Entry 6CTT (X-ray diffraction, 2.00 A resolution); this record covers chains D and A of the 4 polymer chains in the assembly.

[Chain D]
Molecule: 5-nt DNA strand
Sequence (5 nucleotides; each row starts with the number of its first residue):
     1 GTCGG
Bound ions: Na+: DC3 (shared with Lys60(A), Leu62(A), Val65(A) of chain A)

[Chain A]
Name: DNA polymerase beta
From: Homo sapiens
Notes: EC 2.7.7.7, 4.2.99.-
UniProtKB: P06746 (DPOLB_HUMAN); residue numbers follow UniProt; this construct covers 1-335
Amino-acid sequence (335 residues; each row starts with the number of its first residue):
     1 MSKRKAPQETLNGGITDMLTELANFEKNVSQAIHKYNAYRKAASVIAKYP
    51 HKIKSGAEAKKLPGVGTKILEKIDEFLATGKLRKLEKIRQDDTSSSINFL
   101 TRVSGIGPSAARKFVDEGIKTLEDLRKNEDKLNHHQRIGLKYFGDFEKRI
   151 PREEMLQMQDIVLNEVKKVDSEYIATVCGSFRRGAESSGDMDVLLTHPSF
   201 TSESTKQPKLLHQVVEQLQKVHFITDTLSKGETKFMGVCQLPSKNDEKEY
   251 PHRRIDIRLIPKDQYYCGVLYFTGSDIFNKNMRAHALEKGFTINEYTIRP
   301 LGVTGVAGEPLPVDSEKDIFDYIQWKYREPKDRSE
Disordered / not traced: 1-9
Sequence notes: conflict Leu70 (Ala in P06746)
Bound ions: Na+ site 1: Lys60, Leu62, Val65 (shared with DC3(D) of chain D); Na+ site 2: Thr101, Val103, Ile106 (shared with 1 residue of chain P); Na+ site 3: Asp190, Asp192, Asp256 (together with DJJ, FF7); Mg2+: Asp190, Asp192 (together with DJJ, FF7)
Ligand contacts:
  - 2'-deoxycytidine-5'-monophosphate (DC): Ile174, Ala175, Thr176, Leu194, Thr196, Lys262, Tyr265, Tyr266
  - DJJ / FF7: Arg149, Gly179, Ser180, Arg183, Ser188, Gly189, Asp190, Asp192, Tyr271, Phe272, Thr273, Gly274, Ser275, Asp276, Asn279
UniProt features mapped onto this chain:
  - region: Arg183 to Asp192 (DNA-binding)
  - active site: Lys72 (Nucleophile)
  - binding site (K(+)): Lys60, Leu62, Val65, Thr101, Val103, Ile106
  - binding site (Na(+)): Lys60, Leu62, Val65, Thr101, Val103, Ile106
  - binding site (dATP): Arg149, Ser180, Arg183, Gly189, Asp190
  - binding site (dCTP): Arg149, Ser180, Arg183, Gly189, Asp190
  - binding site (dGTP): Arg149, Ser180, Arg183, Gly189, Asp190, Asp192
  - binding site (dTTP): Arg149, Ser180, Arg183, Gly189, Asp190
  - binding site (Mg(2+)): Asp190, Asp192, Asp256
  - modified residue: Lys72 (N6-acetyllysine), Arg83 (Omega-N-methylarginine), Arg152 (Omega-N-methylarginine)
  - cross-link (Glycyl lysine isopeptide (Lys-Gly)): Lys41 (interchain with G-Cter in ubiquitin), Lys61 (interchain with G-Cter in ubiquitin), Lys81 (interchain with G-Cter in ubiquitin)
  - natural variant: Leu22 (L22P: Found in a gastric cancer sample; uncertain significance), Tyr39 (Y39C: Found in a gastric cancer sample; uncertain significance), Gly118 (G118V: Decreased DNA-directed DNA polymerase activity), Arg137 (R137Q: Decreased function in base-excision repair), Arg149 (R149I: Decreased DNA-directed DNA polymerase activity), Asp160 (D160N: Found in a gastric cancer sample; uncertain significance), Cys239 (C239R: Found in a gastric cancer sample; uncertain significance), Lys289 (K289M: Found in a colon cancer sample; uncertain significance), Asn294 (N294D: Found in a gastric cancer sample; uncertain significance), Glu295 (E295K: Found in a gastric cancer sample; uncertain significance)
  - mutagenesis: Phe25 (F25W: No effect on 5'-dRP lyase activity. Decreased ssDNA binding), His34 (H34G: Decreased 5'-dRP lyase activity. Decreased ssDNA binding), Lys35 (K35A: Decreased 5'-dRP lyase activity. Decreased ssDNA binding. Loss of 5'-dRP lyase activity; when associated with A-68 and A-72. Decreased ssDNA binding; when associated with A-68 and A-72 ...), Tyr39 (Y39F: No effect on 5'-dRP lyase activity; Y39Q: Abolishes DNA polymerase and 5'-dRP lyase activity), Lys41 (K41R: Abolishes ubiquitination; when associated with R-61 and R-81), Lys60 (K60A: Decreased 5'-dRP lyase activity. Decreased ssDNA binding), Lys61 (K61R: Abolishes ubiquitination; when associated with R-41 and R-81), Lys68 (K68A: No effect on 5'-dRP lyase activity. Decreased ssDNA binding. Loss of 5'-dRP lyase activity; when associated with A-35 and A-72. Decreased ssDNA binding; when associated with A-35 and A-72 ...), Glu71 (E71Q: No effect on 5'-dRP lyase activity. No effect on structure shown by circular dichroism. No effect on ssDNA binding), Lys72 (K72A: Severely reduced 5'-dRP lyase activity. Does not affect ssDNA binding. Loss of 5'-dRP lyase activity; when associated with A-35 and A-68. Decreased ssDNA binding ...), Glu75 (E75A: Slightly decreased 5'-dRP lyase activity. Decreased ssDNA binding. No effect on structure shown by circular dichroism), Lys81 (K81R: Abolishes ubiquitination; when associated with R-41 and R-61), 5 further mutagenesis entries in UniProt
What the authors report for this chain:
  - binding site for the ligand FF7: Arg149, Ser180, Arg183
  - contacts within the chain: Arg182-Glu316

[How chain D and chain A interact]
Residue-residue contacts (17):
  DG1(D) with His34(A), base contact; Lys35(A), salt bridge to the phosphate; Ala38(A), sugar contact; Tyr39(A), sugar contact; Lys68(A), salt bridge to the phosphate; Ile69(A), phosphate contact
  DT2(D) with Gly64(A), sugar contact; Val65(A), phosphate contact; Gly66(A), hydrogen bond to the phosphate; Thr67(A), phosphate contact; Lys68(A), hydrogen bond to the phosphate; Ile69(A), hydrogen bond to the phosphate
  DC3(D) with Leu62(A), phosphate contact; Pro63(A), phosphate contact; Gly64(A), hydrogen bond to the phosphate; Val65(A), phosphate contact; Gly66(A), phosphate contact
Other interface residues (no listed pair), chain D (4 interface residues in all): DG4
Other interface residues (no listed pair), chain A (15 interface residues in all): Glu26, Lys72, Glu288

[Summary]
The interface between chain D and chain A involves 4 residues on one side and 15 on the other; the contacts
include 4 hydrogen bonds and 2 salt bridges. Among the polar pairs are DT2(D)-Gly66(A), DT2(D)-Lys68(A) and
DT2(D)-Ile69(A). From the paper: a binding site for the ligand FF7 at Arg149(A), Ser180(A) and Arg183(A);
contacts within the chain involving Arg182(A) and Glu316(A).
Here chain D is a 5-nt DNA strand and chain A is DNA polymerase beta (Homo sapiens). Entry 6CTT (Ternary
complex crystal structure of DNA polymerase Beta with a dideoxy terminated primer with CHCL (R ...) was
determined by X-ray diffraction (same publication as 6BEL, 6BEM, 6CR3, 6CR4, 6CR5, 6CR6 and 20 further
entries).
